PDB entry 7DMQ | electron microscopy, 3.06 A resolution | chains A and B of the 3 polymer chains in the assembly

# Chain A
Molecule: CRISPR/Cas system Cas13a
Organism: Leptotrichia shahii
UniProt: A0A510JNC0 (A0A510JNC0_9FUSO); residue numbers follow UniProt; this construct covers 1-1389
Amino-acid sequence (1391 residues; numbered -1 to 1389; the number before each row is that of its first residue; numbers below 1 keep their minus sign (Gly-1 is residue -1)):
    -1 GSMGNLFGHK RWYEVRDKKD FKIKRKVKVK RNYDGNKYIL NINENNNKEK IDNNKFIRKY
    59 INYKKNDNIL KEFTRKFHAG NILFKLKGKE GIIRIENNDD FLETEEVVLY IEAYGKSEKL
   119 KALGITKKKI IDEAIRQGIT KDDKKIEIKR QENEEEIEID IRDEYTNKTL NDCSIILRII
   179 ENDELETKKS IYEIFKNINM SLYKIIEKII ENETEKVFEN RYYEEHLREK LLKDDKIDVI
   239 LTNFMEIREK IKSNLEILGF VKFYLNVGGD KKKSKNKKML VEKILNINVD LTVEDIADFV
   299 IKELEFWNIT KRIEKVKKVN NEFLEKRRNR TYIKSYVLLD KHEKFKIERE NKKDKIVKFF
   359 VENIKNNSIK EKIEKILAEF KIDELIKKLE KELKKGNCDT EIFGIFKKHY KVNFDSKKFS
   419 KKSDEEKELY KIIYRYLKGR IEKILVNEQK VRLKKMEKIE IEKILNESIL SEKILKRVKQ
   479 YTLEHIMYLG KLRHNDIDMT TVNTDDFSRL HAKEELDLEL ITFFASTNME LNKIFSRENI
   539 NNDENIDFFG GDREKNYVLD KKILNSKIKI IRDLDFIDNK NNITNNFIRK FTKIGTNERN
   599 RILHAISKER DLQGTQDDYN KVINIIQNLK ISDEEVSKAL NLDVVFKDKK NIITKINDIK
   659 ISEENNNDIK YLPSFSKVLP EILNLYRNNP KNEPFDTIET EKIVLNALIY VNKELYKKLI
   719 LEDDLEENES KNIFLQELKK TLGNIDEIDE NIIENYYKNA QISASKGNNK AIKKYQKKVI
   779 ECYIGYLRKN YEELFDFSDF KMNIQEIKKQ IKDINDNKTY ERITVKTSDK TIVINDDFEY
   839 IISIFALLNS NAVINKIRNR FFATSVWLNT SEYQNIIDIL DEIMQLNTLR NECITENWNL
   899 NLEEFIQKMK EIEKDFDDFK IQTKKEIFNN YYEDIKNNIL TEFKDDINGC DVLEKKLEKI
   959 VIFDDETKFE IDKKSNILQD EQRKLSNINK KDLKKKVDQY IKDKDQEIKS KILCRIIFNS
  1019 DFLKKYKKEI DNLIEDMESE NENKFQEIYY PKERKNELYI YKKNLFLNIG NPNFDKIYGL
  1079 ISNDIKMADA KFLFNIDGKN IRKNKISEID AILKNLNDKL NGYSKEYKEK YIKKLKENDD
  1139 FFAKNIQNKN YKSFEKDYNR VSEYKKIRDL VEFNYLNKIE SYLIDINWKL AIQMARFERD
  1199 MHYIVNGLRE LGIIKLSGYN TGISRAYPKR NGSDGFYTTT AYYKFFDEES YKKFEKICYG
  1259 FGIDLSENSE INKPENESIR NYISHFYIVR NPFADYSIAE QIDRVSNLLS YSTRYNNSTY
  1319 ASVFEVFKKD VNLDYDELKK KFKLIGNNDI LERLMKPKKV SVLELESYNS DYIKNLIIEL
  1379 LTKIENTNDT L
Unresolved in the structure: -1 to 340, 827-828, 886-890, 914-1012, 1384-1389
Differences from the reference sequence: expression tag (-1 to 0)
Reported in the primary citation:
  - catalytic residues: Arg597, His602, Arg1278, His1283 (citing earlier work)
  - mutagenesis - S1320A: unchanged catalytic activity
  - mutagenesis - E517A, W1186A/K1187A: decreased catalytic activity
  - mutagenesis - W865A: decreased catalytic activity (citing earlier work)
  - binding site for Crispr RNA (chain B): Ser672, Asn1119, Gly1120
  - binding site for Anti-tag target RNA: Gln759, Ser763

# Chain B
Molecule: Crispr RNA
Sequence (58 nucleotides; each row starts with the number of its first residue):
     1 GGCCACCCCA AUAUCGAAGG GGACUAAAAC UAGAUUGCUG UUCUACCAAG UAAUCCAU
Unresolved in the structure: 1-4, 58

# How chain A and chain B interact
Pairs across the interface - 79 pairs, chain A then chain B:
  Glu341(A) - C8(B)  hydrogen bond to the sugar
  Glu341(A) - C9(B)  sugar contact
  Glu341(A) - A10(B)  phosphate contact
  Lys342(A) - C8(B)  phosphate contact
  Lys342(A) - C9(B)  phosphate contact
  Ile345(A) - A10(B)  phosphate contact
  Thr398(A) - G16(B)  hydrogen bond to the base
  Thr398(A) - A18(B)  hydrogen bond to the sugar
  Thr398(A) - G19(B)  phosphate contact
  Phe401(A) - A18(B)  phosphate contact
  Gly402(A) - A18(B)  base contact
  Lys405(A) - C15(B)  sugar contact
  Lys405(A) - A18(B)  salt bridge to the phosphate
  Tyr408(A) - A13(B)  hydrogen bond to the sugar
  Tyr408(A) - U14(B)  sugar contact
  Phe412(A) - A13(B)  base contact
  Phe412(A) - U14(B)  base contact
  Asp413(A) - U14(B)  base contact
  Ser414(A) - U14(B)  base contact
  Lys416(A) - A13(B)  base contact
  Ser418(A) - A13(B)  hydrogen bond to the base
  Lys420(A) - A13(B)  base contact
  Lys425(A) - A13(B)  salt bridge to the phosphate
  Tyr428(A) - A13(B)  sugar contact
  Lys429(A) - A13(B)  salt bridge to the phosphate
  Lys429(A) - U14(B)  phosphate contact
  Tyr432(A) - U14(B)  phosphate contact
  Tyr432(A) - C15(B)  phosphate contact
  Arg433(A) - U12(B)  sugar contact
  Arg433(A) - U14(B)  salt bridge to the phosphate
  Lys436(A) - A17(B)  hydrogen bond to the phosphate
  Lys436(A) - A18(B)  salt bridge to the phosphate
  Lys441(A) - C6(B)  salt bridge to the phosphate
  Arg475(A) - C7(B)  salt bridge to the phosphate
  Arg475(A) - C8(B)  salt bridge to the phosphate
  Leu638(A) - G40(B)  base contact
  Leu638(A) - U41(B)  base contact
  Leu640(A) - G40(B)  sugar contact
  Leu640(A) - U41(B)  sugar contact
  Ile667(A) - C30(B)  sugar contact
  Lys668(A) - A29(B)  hydrogen bond to the sugar
  Lys668(A) - C30(B)  sugar contact
  Leu670(A) - C30(B)  sugar contact
  Pro671(A) - C30(B)  phosphate contact
  Ser672(A) - C30(B)  hydrogen bond to the phosphate
  Ser672(A) - U31(B)  phosphate contact
  Lys675(A) - C30(B)  salt bridge to the phosphate
  Lys700(A) - U39(B)  phosphate contact
  Lys700(A) - G40(B)  salt bridge to the phosphate
  Ile701(A) - G40(B)  sugar contact
  Asn704(A) - U39(B)  sugar contact
  Asn704(A) - G40(B)  sugar contact
  Tyr755(A) - A28(B)  hydrogen bond to the sugar
  Tyr755(A) - A29(B)  sugar contact
  Gln759(A) - A27(B)  base contact
  Ile770(A) - A28(B)  sugar contact
  Gln774(A) - A29(B)  hydrogen bond to the phosphate
  Gln808(A) - U41(B)  phosphate contact
  Gln808(A) - U42(B)  phosphate contact
  Gln883(A) - G33(B)  hydrogen bond to the phosphate
  Pro1049(A) - C46(B)  hydrogen bond to the sugar
  Glu1051(A) - C46(B)  phosphate contact
  Glu1051(A) - C47(B)  phosphate contact
  Arg1100(A) - G37(B)  phosphate contact
  Arg1100(A) - C38(B)  salt bridge to the phosphate
  Ile1104(A) - G37(B)  sugar contact
  Asn1119(A) - A28(B)  phosphate contact
  Asn1119(A) - A29(B)  phosphate contact
  Gly1120(A) - A27(B)  hydrogen bond to the phosphate
  Gly1120(A) - A28(B)  hydrogen bond to the phosphate
  Tyr1121(A) - A27(B)  sugar contact
  Lys1123(A) - A26(B)  salt bridge to the phosphate
  Lys1123(A) - A27(B)  phosphate contact
  Lys1126(A) - A27(B)  salt bridge to the phosphate
  Tyr1162(A) - G37(B)  hydrogen bond to the phosphate
  Lys1163(A) - U36(B)  sugar contact
  Arg1166(A) - G37(B)  salt bridge to the phosphate
  Asn1172(A) - U36(B)  phosphate contact
  Lys1337(A) - A5(B)  hydrogen bond to the sugar
Interface residues without a listed pair, chain A (68 interface residues in all): Glu399, Phe417, Glu482, Ala637, Tyr669, Asn885, Glu894, Leu900, Lys1050, Leu1056, Leu1118, Ser1122, Asp1167, Glu1170, Tyr1366
Interface residues without a listed pair, chain B (36 interface residues in all): A32, A34, U35, C43, U44, A45
The authors on this interface:
  - interface residues, chain A: Ser672(A), Asn1119(A), Gly1120(A)

# In short
68 residues of chain A and 36 residues of chain B are in contact; the contacts include 16 hydrogen bonds and
14 salt bridges. Among the polar pairs are Thr398(A)-G16(B), Ser418(A)-A13(B) and Glu341(A)-C8(B). The paper
reports catalytic residues Arg597(A), His602(A) and Arg1278(A) among others; E517A, W1186A/K1187A and W865A of
chain A reduce catalytic activity.
Chain A is CRISPR/Cas system Cas13a (Leptotrichia shahii) and chain B is Crispr RNA; the structure, Cryo-EM
structure of LshCas13a-crRNA-anti-tag RNA complex, was determined by electron microscopy.
